Entry 8J85 (electron microscopy, 2.70 A resolution); this record covers chains A and H of the 8 polymer chains in the assembly.

[Chain A (and H)]
Molecule: Amidohydrolase family protein
From: Stenotrophomonas acidaminiphila
Notes: engineered mutation(s): S88E; chain H of this document is another copy of the same molecule, construct and numbering; everything in this record applies to it too
Sequence (427 residues; numbered 1 to 427; the number before each row is that of its first residue):
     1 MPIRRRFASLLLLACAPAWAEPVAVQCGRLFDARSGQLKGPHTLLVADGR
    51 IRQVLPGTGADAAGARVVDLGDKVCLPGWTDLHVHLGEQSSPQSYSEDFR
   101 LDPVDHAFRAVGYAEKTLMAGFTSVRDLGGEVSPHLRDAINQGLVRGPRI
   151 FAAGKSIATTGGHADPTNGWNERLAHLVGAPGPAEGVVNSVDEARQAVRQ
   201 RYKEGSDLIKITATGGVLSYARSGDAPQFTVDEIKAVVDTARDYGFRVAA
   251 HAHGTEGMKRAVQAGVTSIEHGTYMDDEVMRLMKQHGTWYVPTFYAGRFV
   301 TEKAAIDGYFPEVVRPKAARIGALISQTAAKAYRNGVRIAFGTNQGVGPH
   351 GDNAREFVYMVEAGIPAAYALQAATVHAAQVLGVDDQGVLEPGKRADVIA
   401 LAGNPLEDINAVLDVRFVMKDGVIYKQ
Disordered / not traced: 1-21, 58-64
Disulfide bonds: Cys27-Cys75
Modified / non-standard residues: Lys210 (lysine nz-carboxylic acid; KCX)

[Interface between chain A and chain H]
Residue-residue contacts (18):
  Asp102(A) - His135(H)
  Val104(A) - His135(H)
  Asp105(A) - His135(H)  salt bridge
  Ala107(A) - Phe108(H)  hydrophobic
  Phe108(A) - Ala107(H)  hydrophobic
  Phe108(A) - Val111(H)  hydrophobic
  Phe108(A) - His135(H)
  Phe108(A) - Leu136(H)
  Phe108(A) - Ala139(H)  hydrophobic
  Arg109(A) - Leu144(H)
  Val111(A) - Phe108(H)  hydrophobic
  His135(A) - Asp102(H)
  His135(A) - Val104(H)
  His135(A) - Asp105(H)  salt bridge
  His135(A) - Phe108(H)
  Leu136(A) - Phe108(H)
  Ala139(A) - Phe108(H)  hydrophobic
  Leu144(A) - Arg109(H)
Other interface residues (no listed pair), chain A (14 interface residues in all): Pro103, Val132, Val145
Other interface residues (no listed pair), chain H (14 interface residues in all): Pro103, Val132, Val145

[In short]
The chain A/chain H interface involves 14 residues from each chain, with 2 salt bridges. Its one salt-bridged
contact is Asp105(A)-His135(H).
Chain A and chain H are both Amidohydrolase family protein (Stenotrophomonas acidaminiphila); the structure,
Cryo-EM structure of ochratoxin A-detoxifying amidohydrolase ADH3 mutant S88E in complex with ochratoxin A,
was determined by electron microscopy together with 8IHQ, 8IHR and 8IHS from the same study.
